7K5Y - chains G and I of the 13 polymer chains in the assembly; structure by electron microscopy, 2.76 A resolution.

[Chain G]
Molecule: Histone H2A type 1-B/E
Organism: Homo sapiens
UniProt: P04908 (H2A1B_HUMAN); residues 0-129 here correspond to UniProt positions 1-130 (UniProt number = residue number + 1)
Sequence (130 residues; numbered 0 to 129; the number before each row is that of its first residue; numbering starts at 0):
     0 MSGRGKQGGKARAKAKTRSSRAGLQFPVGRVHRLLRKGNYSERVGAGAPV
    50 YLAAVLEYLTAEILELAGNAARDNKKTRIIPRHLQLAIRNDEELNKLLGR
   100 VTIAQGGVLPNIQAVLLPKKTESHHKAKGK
Unresolved in the structure: 0-9, 119-129
Swiss-Prot annotation at these positions:
  - modified residue: Ser1 (N-acetylserine), Arg3 (Citrulline), Lys5 (N6-(2-hydroxyisobutyryl)lysine), Lys9 (N6-(2-hydroxyisobutyryl)lysine), Lys13 (N6-(beta-hydroxybutyryl)lysine), Lys36 (N6-(2-hydroxyisobutyryl)lysine), Lys74 (N6-(2-hydroxyisobutyryl)lysine), Lys75 (N6-(2-hydroxyisobutyryl)lysine), Lys95 (N6-(2-hydroxyisobutyryl)lysine), Gln104 (N5-methylglutamine), Lys118 (N6-(2-hydroxyisobutyryl)lysine), Lys119 (N6-crotonyllysine), Thr120 (Phosphothreonine), Lys125 (N6-crotonyllysine)
  - cross-link (Glycyl lysine isopeptide (Lys-Gly)): Lys13 (interchain with G-Cter in ubiquitin), Lys15 (interchain with G-Cter in ubiquitin), Lys119 (interchain with G-Cter in ubiquitin)

[Chain I]
Molecule: 197-nt DNA strand
Organism: Homo sapiens
Sequence (197 nucleotides; numbered 1 to 197; the number before each row is that of its first residue):
     1 GGGCTGGACCCTATACGCGGCCGCCCTGGAGAATCCCGGTGCCGAGGCCG
    51 CTCAATTGGTCGTAGACAGCTCTAGCACCGCTTAAACGCACGTACGCGCT
   101 GTCCCCCGCGTTTTAACCGCCAAGGGGATTACTCCCTAGTCTCCAGGCAC
   151 GTGTCAGATATATACATCCTGTGCATGTATTGAACAGCGACCACCCC

[Interface between chain G and chain I]
Contacting residue pairs (15; chain G residue first):
  Arg11(G) - DT56(I)  hydrogen bond to the base
  Arg11(G) - DT57(I)  hydrogen bond to the sugar
  Ala12(G) - DT57(I)  sugar contact
  Ala12(G) - DG58(I)  phosphate contact
  Ala14(G) - DT56(I)  phosphate contact
  Ala14(G) - DT57(I)  phosphate contact
  Lys15(G) - DT56(I)  phosphate contact
  Lys15(G) - DT57(I)  hydrogen bond to the phosphate
  Thr16(G) - DT56(I)  phosphate contact
  Arg17(G) - DT56(I)  salt bridge to the phosphate
  Arg20(G) - DT57(I)  salt bridge to the phosphate
  Gly28(G) - DT56(I)  phosphate contact
  Arg32(G) - DA55(I)  salt bridge to the phosphate
  Arg42(G) - DA64(I)  sugar contact
  Arg77(G) - DA45(I)  sugar contact
Interface residues without a listed pair, chain G (13 interface residues in all): Lys13, Arg29
Interface residues without a listed pair, chain I (8 interface residues in all): DG46, DG62

[Overview]
Chain G and chain I form an interface of 13 and 8 residues respectively, with 3 hydrogen bonds and 3 salt
bridges. Polar contacts include Arg11(G)-DT56(I), Arg11(G)-DT57(I) and Lys15(G)-DT57(I).
Here chain G is Histone H2A type 1-B/E and chain I is a 197-nt DNA strand, both from Homo sapiens. Entry 7K5Y
(Cryo-EM structure of a chromatosome containing human linker histone H1.4) was determined by electron
microscopy together with 7K5X, 7K60, 7K61 and 7K63 from the same study.
